Entry 3AVX (X-ray diffraction, 2.41 A resolution); this record covers chains A and G of the 3 polymer chains in the assembly.

[Chain A]
Molecule: Elongation factor Ts, Elongation factor Tu, LINKER, Q beta replicase
From: Escherichia coli O157:H7
Reference sequence: chimeric construct of P0A6P3, P0A6N3, Q8LTE0: residues 1-283 from P0A6P3 (EFTS_ECO57) positions 1-283 (same numbers); residues 285-678 from P0A6N3 positions 1-394 (UniProt number = residue number - 284); residues 695-1283 from Q8LTE0 positions 1-589 (UniProt number = residue number - 694)
Chain sequence (1289 residues; numbered 1 to 1289; the number before each row is that of its first residue):
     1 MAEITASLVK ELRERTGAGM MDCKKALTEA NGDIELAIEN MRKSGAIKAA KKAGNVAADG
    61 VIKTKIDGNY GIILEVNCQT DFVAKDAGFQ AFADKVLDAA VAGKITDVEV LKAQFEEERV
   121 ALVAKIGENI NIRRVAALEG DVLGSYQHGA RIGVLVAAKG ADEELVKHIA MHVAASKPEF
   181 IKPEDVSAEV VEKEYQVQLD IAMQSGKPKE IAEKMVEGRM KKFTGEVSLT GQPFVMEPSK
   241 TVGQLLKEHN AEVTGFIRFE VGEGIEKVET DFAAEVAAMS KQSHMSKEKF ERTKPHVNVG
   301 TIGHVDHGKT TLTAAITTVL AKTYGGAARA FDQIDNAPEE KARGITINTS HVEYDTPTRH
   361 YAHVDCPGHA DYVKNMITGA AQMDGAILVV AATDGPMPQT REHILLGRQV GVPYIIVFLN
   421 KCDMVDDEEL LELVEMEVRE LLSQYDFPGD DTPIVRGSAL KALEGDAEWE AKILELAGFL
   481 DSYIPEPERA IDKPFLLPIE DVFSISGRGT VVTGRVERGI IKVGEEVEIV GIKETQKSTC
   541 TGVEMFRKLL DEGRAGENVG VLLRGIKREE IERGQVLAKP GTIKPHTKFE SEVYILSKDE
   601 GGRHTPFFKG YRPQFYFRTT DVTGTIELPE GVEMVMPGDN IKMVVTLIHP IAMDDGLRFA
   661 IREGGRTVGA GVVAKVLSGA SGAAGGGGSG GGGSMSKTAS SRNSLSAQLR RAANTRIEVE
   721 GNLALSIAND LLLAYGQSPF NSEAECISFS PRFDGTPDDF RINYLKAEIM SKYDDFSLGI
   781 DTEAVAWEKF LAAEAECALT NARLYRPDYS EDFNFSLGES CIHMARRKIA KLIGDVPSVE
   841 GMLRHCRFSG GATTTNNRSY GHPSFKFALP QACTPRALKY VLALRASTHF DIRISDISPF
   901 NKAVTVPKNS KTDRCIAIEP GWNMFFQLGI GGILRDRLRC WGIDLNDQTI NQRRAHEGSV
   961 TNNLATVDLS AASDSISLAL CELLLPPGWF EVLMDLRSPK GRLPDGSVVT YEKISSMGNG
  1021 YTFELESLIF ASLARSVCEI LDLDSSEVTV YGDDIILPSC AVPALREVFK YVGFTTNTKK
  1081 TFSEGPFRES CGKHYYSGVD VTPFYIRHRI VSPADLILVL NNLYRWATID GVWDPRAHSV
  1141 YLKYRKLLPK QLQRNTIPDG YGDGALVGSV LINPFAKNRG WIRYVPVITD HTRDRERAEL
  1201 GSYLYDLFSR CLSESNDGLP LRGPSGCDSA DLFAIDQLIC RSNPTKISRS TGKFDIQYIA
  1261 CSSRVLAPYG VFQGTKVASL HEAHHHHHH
Not modelled in the structure: 1, 287-289, 327-347, 681-699, 1217-1233, 1265-1289
Sequence notes: linker (284); expression tag (1284-1289)
Ion coordination: Ca2+ site 1: Asp-968, Leu-969, Asp-1053 (together with 3'-deoxy-guanosine-5'-triphosphate); Ca2+ site 2: Asp-968, Asp-1054, Glu-1089
Small-molecule neighbours: 3'-deoxy-guanosine-5'-triphosphate (GH3): Lys-908, Arg-914, Asp-968, Leu-969, Ser-970, Ala-971, Ala-972, Ser-973, Met-1017, Gly-1018, Thr-1022, Phe-1023, Glu-1026, Asp-1053, Asn-1077
Curated features (UniProtKB/Swiss-Prot):
  - region: Thr-80 to Val-83 (Involved in Mg(2+) ion dislocation from EF-Tu)

[Chain G]
Molecule: 9-nt RNA strand
Sequence (9 nucleotides; row label = number of the first residue in the row):
  2001 GGGUCCAUC

[Interface between chain A and chain G]
Residue-residue contacts - 28 pairs, chain A then chain G:
  Ser-849(A) with G2002(G), hydrogen bond to the phosphate
  Gly-850(A) with G2003(G), phosphate contact
  Arg-858(A) with U2004(G), salt bridge to the phosphate
  His-862(A) with G2002(G), hydrogen bond to the sugar
  Pro-863(A) with G2002(G), sugar contact
  Gln-948(A) with U2008(G), hydrogen bond to the sugar
  Phe-1023(A) with C2009(G), base contact
  Tyr-1051(A) with C2009(G), sugar contact
  Gly-1052(A) with C2009(G), sugar contact
  Asp-1053(A) with C2009(G), hydrogen bond to the sugar
  Asp-1054(A) with C2009(G), sugar contact
  Cys-1091(A) with U2008(G), hydrogen bond to the sugar; C2009(G), sugar contact
  Gly-1092(A) with U2008(G), hydrogen bond to the phosphate; C2009(G), phosphate contact
  Tyr-1105(A) with A2007(G), phosphate contact; U2008(G), phosphate contact
  Arg-1107(A) with A2007(G), salt bridge to the phosphate; U2008(G), salt bridge to the phosphate
  Leu-1118(A) with C2006(G), sugar contact
  Asn-1122(A) with A2007(G), hydrogen bond to the phosphate
  Asp-1163(A) with C2006(G), sugar contact
  Asp-1190(A) with U2004(G), sugar contact
  Tyr-1205(A) with G2001(G), hydrogen bond to the sugar
  Asn-1243(A) with G2001(G), base contact
  Pro-1244(A) with G2001(G), hydrogen bond to the base
  Ser-1248(A) with G2003(G), sugar contact
  Ser-1250(A) with U2004(G), sugar contact
Other interface residues (no listed pair), chain A (27 interface residues in all): Glu-1089, Pro-1103, Ser-1242
Other interface residues (no listed pair), chain G (9 interface residues in all): C2005

[Summary]
Chain A and chain G form an interface of 27 and 9 residues respectively; the contacts include 9 hydrogen bonds
and 3 salt bridges. Polar contacts include Pro-1244(A)/G2001(G), His-862(A)/G2002(G) and Gln-948(A)/U2008(G).
Chain A binds 3'-deoxy-guanosine-5'-triphosphate. Asp-968(A), Leu-969(A) and Asp-1053(A) coordinate Ca2+ site
1.
Chain A is Elongation factor Ts, Elongation factor Tu, LINKER, Q beta replicase (Escherichia coli O157:H7) and
chain G is a 9-nt RNA strand; the structure, Structure of viral RNA polymerase complex 5, was determined by
X-ray diffraction, deposited together with 3AVT, 3AVU, 3AVV, 3AVW and 3AVY.
